Entry 6HLS (electron microscopy, 3.21 A resolution); this record covers chains A and B of the 12 polymer chains in the assembly.

[Chain A]
Protein: DNA-directed RNA polymerase I subunit RPA190
From: Saccharomyces cerevisiae (strain ATCC 204508 / S288c)
Notes: EC 2.7.7.6
Reference sequence: P10964 (RPA1_YEAST); numbering as in UniProt (aligned over 1-1664)
Chain sequence (1664 residues; row label = number of the first residue in the row):
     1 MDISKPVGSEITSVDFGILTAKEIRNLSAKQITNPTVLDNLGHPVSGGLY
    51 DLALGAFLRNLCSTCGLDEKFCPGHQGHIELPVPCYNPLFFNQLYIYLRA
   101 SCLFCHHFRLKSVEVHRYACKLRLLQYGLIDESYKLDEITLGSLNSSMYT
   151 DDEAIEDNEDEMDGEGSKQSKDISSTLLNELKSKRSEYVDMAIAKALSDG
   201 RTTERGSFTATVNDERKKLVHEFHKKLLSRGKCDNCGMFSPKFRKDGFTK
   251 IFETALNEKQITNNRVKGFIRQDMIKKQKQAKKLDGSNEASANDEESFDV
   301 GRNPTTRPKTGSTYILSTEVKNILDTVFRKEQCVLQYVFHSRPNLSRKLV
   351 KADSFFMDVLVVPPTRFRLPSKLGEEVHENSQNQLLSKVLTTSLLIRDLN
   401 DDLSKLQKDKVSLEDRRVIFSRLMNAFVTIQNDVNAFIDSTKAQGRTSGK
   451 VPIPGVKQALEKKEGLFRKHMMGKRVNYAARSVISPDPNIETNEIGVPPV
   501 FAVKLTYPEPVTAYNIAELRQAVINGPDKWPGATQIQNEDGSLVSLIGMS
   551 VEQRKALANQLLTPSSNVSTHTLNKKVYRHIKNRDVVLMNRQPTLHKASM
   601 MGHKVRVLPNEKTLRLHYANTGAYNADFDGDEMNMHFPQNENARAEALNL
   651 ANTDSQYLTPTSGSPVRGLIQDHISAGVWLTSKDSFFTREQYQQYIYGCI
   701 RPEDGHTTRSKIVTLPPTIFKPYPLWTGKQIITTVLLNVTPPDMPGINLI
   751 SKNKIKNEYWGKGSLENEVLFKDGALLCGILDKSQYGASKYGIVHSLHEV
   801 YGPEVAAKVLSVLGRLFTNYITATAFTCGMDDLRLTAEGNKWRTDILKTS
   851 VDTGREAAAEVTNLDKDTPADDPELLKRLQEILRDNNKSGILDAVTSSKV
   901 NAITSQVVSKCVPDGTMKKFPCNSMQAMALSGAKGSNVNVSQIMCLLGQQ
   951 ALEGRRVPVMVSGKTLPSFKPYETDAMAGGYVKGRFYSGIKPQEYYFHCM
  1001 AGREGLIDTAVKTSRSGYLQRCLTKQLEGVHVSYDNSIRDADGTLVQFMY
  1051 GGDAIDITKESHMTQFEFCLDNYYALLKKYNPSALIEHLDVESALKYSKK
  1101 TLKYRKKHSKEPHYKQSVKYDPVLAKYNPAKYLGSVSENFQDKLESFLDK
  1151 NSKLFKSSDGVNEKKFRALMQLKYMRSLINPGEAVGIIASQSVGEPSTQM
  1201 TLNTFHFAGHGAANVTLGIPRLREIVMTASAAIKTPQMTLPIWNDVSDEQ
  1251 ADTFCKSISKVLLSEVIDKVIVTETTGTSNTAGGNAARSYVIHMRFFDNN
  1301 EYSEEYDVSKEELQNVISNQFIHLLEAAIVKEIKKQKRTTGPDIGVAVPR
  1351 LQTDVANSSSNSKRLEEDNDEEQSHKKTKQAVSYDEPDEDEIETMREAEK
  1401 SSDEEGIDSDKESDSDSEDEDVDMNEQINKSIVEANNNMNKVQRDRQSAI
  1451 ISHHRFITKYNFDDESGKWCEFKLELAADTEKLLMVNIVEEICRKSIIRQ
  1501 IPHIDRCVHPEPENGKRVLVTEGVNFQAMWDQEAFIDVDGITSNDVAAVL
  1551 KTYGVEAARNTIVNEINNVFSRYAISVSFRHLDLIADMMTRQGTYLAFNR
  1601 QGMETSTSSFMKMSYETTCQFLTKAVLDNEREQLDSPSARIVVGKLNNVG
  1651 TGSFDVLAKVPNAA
Disordered / not traced: 141-174, 269-311, 372-378, 407-412, 444-450, 1011-1016, 1154-1159, 1201-1213, 1278-1286, 1339-1439, 1664
Bound ions: Zn2+ site 1: Cys62, Cys65, Cys72, His75; Zn2+ site 2: Cys102, Cys105, Cys233, Cys236
UniProt features mapped onto this chain:
  - region: Pro992 to Glu1004 (Bridging helix)
  - binding site (Zn(2+)): Cys62, Cys65, Cys72, His75, Cys102, Cys105, Cys233, Cys236
  - binding site (Mg(2+)): Asp627, Asp629, Asp631
  - modified residue (Phosphoserine): Ser889, Ser1636

[Chain B]
Protein: DNA-directed RNA polymerase I subunit RPA135
From: Saccharomyces cerevisiae (strain ATCC 204508 / S288c)
Notes: EC 2.7.7.6
Reference sequence: P22138 (RPA2_YEAST); numbering as in UniProt (aligned over 1-1203)
Chain sequence (1203 residues; numbered 1 to 1203; the number before each row is that of its first residue):
     1 MSKVIKPPGQARTADFRTLERESRFINPPKDKSAFPLLQEAVQPHIGSFN
    51 ALTEGPDGGLLNLGVKDIGEKVIFDGKPLNSEDEISNSGYLGNKLSVSVE
   101 QVSIAKPMSNDGVSSAVERKVYPSESRQRLTSYRGKLLLKLKWSVNNGEE
   151 NLFEVRDCGGLPVMLQSNRCHLNKMSPYELVQHKEESDEIGGYFIVNGIE
   201 KLIRMLIVQRRNHPMAIIRPSFANRGASYSHYGIQIRSVRPDQTSQTNVL
   251 HYLNDGQVTFRFSWRKNEYLVPVVMILKALCHTSDREIFDGIIGNDVKDS
   301 FLTDRLELLLRGFKKRYPHLQNRTQVLQYLGDKFRVVFQASPDQSDLEVG
   351 QEVLDRIVLVHLGKDGSQDKFRMLLFMIRKLYSLVAGECSPDNPDATQHQ
   401 EVLLGGFLYGMILKEKIDEYLQNIIAQVRMDINRGMAINFKDKRYMSRVL
   451 MRVNENIGSKMQYFLSTGNLVSQSGLDLQQVSGYTVVAEKINFYRFISHF
   501 RMVHRGSFFAQLKTTTVRKLLPESWGFLCPVHTPDGSPCGLLNHFAHKCR
   551 ISTQQSDVSRIPSILYSLGVAPASHTFAAGPSLCCVQIDGKIIGWVSHEQ
   601 GKIIADTLRYWKVEGKTPGLPIDLEIGYVPPSTRGQYPGLYLFGGHSRML
   651 RPVRYLPLDKEDIVGPFEQVYMNIAVTPQEIQNNVHTHVEFTPTNILSIL
   701 ANLTPFSDFNQSPRNMYQCQMGKQTMGTPGVALCHRSDNKLYRLQTGQTP
   751 IVKANLYDDYGMDNFPNGFNAVVAVISYTGYDMDDAMIINKSADERGFGY
   801 GTMYKTEKVDLALNRNRGDPITQHFGFGNDEWPKEWLEKLDEDGLPYIGT
   851 YVEEGDPICAYFDDTLNKTKIKTYHSSEPAYIEEVNLIGDESNKFQELQT
   901 VSIKYRIRRTPQIGDKFSSRHGQKGVCSRKWPTIDMPFSETGIQPDIIIN
   951 PHAFPSRMTIGMFVESLAGKAGALHGIAQDSTPWIFNEDDTPADYFGEQL
  1001 AKAGYNYHGNEPMYSGATGEELRADIYVGVVYYQRLRHMVNDKFQVRSTG
  1051 PVNSLTMQPVKGRKRHGGIRVGEMERDALIGHGTSFLLQDRLLNSSDYTQ
  1101 ASVCRECGSILTTQQSVPRIGSISTVCCRRCSMRFEDAKKLLTKSEDGEK
  1151 IFIDDSQIWEDGQGNKFVGGNETTTVAIPFVLKYLDSELSAMGIRLRYNV
  1201 EPK
Disordered / not traced: 1-9, 79-88, 112-115, 1039-1042, 1140-1152
Bound ions: Zn2+: Cys1104, Cys1107, Cys1128
UniProt features mapped onto this chain:
  - zinc finger: Cys1104 to Cys1131 (C4-type)
  - modified residue: Ser2 (N-acetylserine), Ser81 (Phosphoserine), Ser1156 (Phosphoserine)
  - mutagenesis: Cys1104 (C1104A: No effect; when associated with A-1107; A-1128 and A-1131), Cys1107 (C1107A: Lethal. Abolishes recruitment of RPA1 to Pol I. No effect; when associated with A-1104; A-1128 and A-1131), Cys1127 (C1127R: Responsible of suppression of RPA190-5 and RPA190-1 mutations), Cys1128 (C1128A: No effect; when associated with A-1104; A-1107 and A-1131), Cys1131 (C1131A: No effect; when associated with A-1104; A-1107 and A-1128)

[How chain A and chain B interact]
Pairs across the interface (375; chain A residue first):
  Met1(A) with Asn1094(B), hydrogen bond (backbone-backbone); Tyr1098(B)
  Lys5(A) with Gln1100(B), hydrogen bond (backbone-side chain)
  Pro6(A) with Gln1100(B), hydrogen bond (backbone-side chain)
  Val7(A) with Thr1175(B); Val1176(B), hydrophobic; Ala1177(B)
  Ser9(A) with Thr1174(B), hydrogen bond; Val1176(B); Val1200(B); Pro1202(B)
  Glu10(A) with Val1200(B); Glu1201(B), hydrogen bond (backbone-backbone)
  Ile11(A) with Val1176(B), hydrophobic; Ile1178(B), hydrophobic; Asn1199(B)
  Thr12(A) with Asn1199(B), hydrogen bond (backbone-backbone); Glu1201(B), hydrogen bond
  Ser13(A) with Arg1197(B); Asn1199(B), hydrogen bond (backbone-side chain)
  Val14(A) with Arg1197(B); Tyr1198(B), hydrophobic
  Asp15(A) with Arg1195(B); Leu1196(B); Arg1197(B), hydrogen bond (backbone-backbone)
  Phe16(A) with Arg1195(B); Leu1196(B), hydrophobic
  Gly17(A) with Ile1194(B); Arg1195(B), hydrogen bond (backbone-backbone)
  Ile18(A) with Gly1193(B)
  Leu19(A) with Gly1193(B), hydrogen bond (backbone-backbone); Ile1194(B); Arg1195(B)
  Glu23(A) with Arg1195(B), salt bridge
  Asn26(A) with Arg1129(B); Arg1130(B), hydrogen bond (side chain-backbone); Ser1132(B), hydrogen bond (side chain-backbone)
  Leu27(A) with Thr1112(B); Arg1129(B); Arg1130(B)
  Ser28(A) with Arg1129(B), hydrogen bond (backbone-side chain)
  Ala29(A) with Arg1129(B)
  Ala53(A) with Gln1163(B)
  Ser63(A) with Gly1162(B); Gln1163(B), hydrogen bond (backbone-side chain)
  Thr64(A) with Val1117(B); Arg1129(B); Asp1161(B); Gly1162(B), hydrogen bond (backbone-backbone)
  Cys65(A) with Gln1114(B); Gln1115(B); Val1117(B)
  His75(A) with Gln1114(B)
  Gln76(A) with Leu1111(B); Ser1190(B), hydrogen bond
  Asn87(A) with Met1192(B), hydrogen bond (side chain-backbone)
  Leu89(A) with Met1192(B), hydrophobic
  Met357(A) with Ala1191(B); Met1192(B)
  Val361(A) with Ser1190(B); Ala1191(B)
  Pro363(A) with Ser1187(B)
  Pro364(A) with Ser1187(B)
  Arg366(A) with Met1057(B), hydrogen bond; Phe1180(B)
  Phe367(A) with Leu1055(B); Phe1180(B), hydrophobic; Tyr1184(B), hydrophobic; Ser1187(B)
  Gln382(A) with Glu1188(B), hydrogen bond
  Ile438(A) with Met1192(B), hydrophobic
  Val456(A) with Glu1188(B); Met1192(B), hydrophobic
  Lys457(A) with Met1192(B)
  Leu460(A) with Leu1185(B), hydrophobic; Met1192(B), hydrophobic
  Leu466(A) with Tyr1184(B), hydrophobic
  Phe467(A) with Leu1185(B), hydrophobic
  Arg468(A) with Arg1070(B), hydrogen bond (backbone-side chain); Glu1073(B), salt bridge
  Lys469(A) with Arg1070(B)
  His470(A) with Thr1056(B); Gln1058(B), hydrogen bond (backbone-side chain); Val1181(B)
  Met471(A) with Leu1092(B); Val1181(B); Leu1185(B), hydrophobic
  Met472(A) with Gly1072(B); Glu1073(B); Arg1076(B); Leu1092(B)
  Gly473(A) with Arg1070(B); Val1071(B); Gly1072(B)
  Lys474(A) with Gln1058(B); Arg1070(B); Val1071(B), hydrogen bond (backbone-backbone); Leu1092(B), hydrogen bond (side chain-backbone); Ser1096(B); Asp1097(B)
  Arg475(A) with Gln1058(B); Pro1059(B); Lys1061(B); Gly1068(B), hydrogen bond (side chain-backbone); Ile1069(B); Arg1070(B); Ser1096(B)
  Val476(A) with Pro1059(B); Gly1068(B); Ile1069(B), hydrogen bond (backbone-backbone); Val1071(B), hydrophobic; Arg1091(B); Ser1095(B)
  Asn477(A) with Arg1047(B), hydrogen bond; Ser1048(B); Pro1059(B); Arg1091(B), hydrogen bond (backbone-side chain); Ser1095(B), hydrogen bond (backbone-backbone)
  Tyr478(A) with Arg1047(B), hydrogen bond (backbone-backbone); Ser1048(B), hydrogen bond (backbone-backbone); Thr1049(B); Arg1091(B)
  Ala479(A) with Val1046(B); Arg1047(B), hydrogen bond (backbone-backbone); Ile1069(B), hydrophobic; Arg1091(B)
  Ala480(A) with Gln1045(B); Ile1069(B)
  Arg481(A) with Phe1044(B); Gln1045(B), hydrogen bond (backbone-backbone)
  Pro486(A) with Tyr781(B); Ser928(B)
  Asp487(A) with Tyr781(B), hydrogen bond
  Pro488(A) with Gly780(B); Tyr781(B)
  Asn489(A) with Tyr781(B)
  Val500(A) with Phe1044(B), hydrophobic
  Phe501(A) with Phe1044(B), hydrophobic; Val1046(B), hydrophobic
  Lys504(A) with Val1046(B); Ser1048(B)
  Leu505(A) with Arg1047(B)
  Leu588(A) with Leu1087(B), hydrophobic
  Asn590(A) with Glu1075(B)
  Gln592(A) with Glu1075(B), hydrogen bond
  Thr594(A) with Met1074(B); Glu1075(B); Ala1078(B)
  Leu595(A) with Met1074(B), hydrophobic
  Lys597(A) with Ala1078(B); Gly1081(B); His1082(B), hydrogen bond (backbone-side chain)
  Met600(A) with Glu1075(B); Leu1079(B), hydrophobic; His1082(B), hydrogen bond (backbone-side chain)
  Glu611(A) with Arg929(B), salt bridge
  Thr613(A) with Ile913(B)
  Arg615(A) with Ser928(B), hydrogen bond (side chain-backbone)
  Tyr618(A) with Gly780(B), hydrogen bond (side chain-backbone); Tyr781(B); Asp782(B); Met783(B)
  Thr621(A) with Asp784(B)
  Asp627(A) with Asp785(B)
  Phe628(A) with Asp784(B); Val926(B)
  Asp629(A) with Asp785(B)
  Gly630(A) with Val926(B)
  Glu632(A) with Lys1043(B)
  Asn634(A) with Ile1069(B)
  His636(A) with Ile1069(B); Val1071(B); Arg1091(B)
  Phe637(A) with Arg1091(B), hydrogen bond (backbone-side chain)
  Pro638(A) with Asp1090(B)
  Gln639(A) with Asp1090(B), hydrogen bond (backbone-side chain)
  Asn640(A) with Asp1090(B)
  Asn642(A) with Phe1086(B)
  Ala643(A) with Phe1086(B); Leu1087(B); Asp1090(B)
  Glu646(A) with Thr1084(B), hydrogen bond; Ser1085(B); Phe1086(B), hydrogen bond (side chain-backbone); Leu1087(B), hydrogen bond (side chain-backbone)
  Leu650(A) with His1082(B); Gly1083(B); Thr1084(B)
  Ala651(A) with His1082(B)
  Gln656(A) with His1082(B), hydrogen bond
  Ile670(A) with Asp784(B)
  Gln671(A) with Met783(B); Asp784(B), hydrogen bond; Asn950(B); His952(B), hydrogen bond (backbone-side chain)
  Asp672(A) with Ser777(B), hydrogen bond; Met783(B); Asn950(B); His952(B), salt bridge
  His673(A) with Met783(B)
  Ser675(A) with His952(B), hydrogen bond
  Trp679(A) with Arg1023(B)
  Ile821(A) with Ser777(B); Tyr778(B)
  Thr822(A) with Tyr778(B); Ser1015(B)
  Ala823(A) with Thr1018(B); Leu1022(B)
  Thr824(A) with Arg1023(B)
  Ala825(A) with Ile776(B), hydrophobic; Ser777(B); Leu1022(B), hydrophobic; Arg1023(B), hydrogen bond (backbone-side chain)
  Phe826(A) with Ile776(B); Ser777(B), hydrogen bond (backbone-backbone); Pro951(B); His952(B)
  Thr827(A) with Val775(B), hydrogen bond (side chain-backbone); Asp1025(B); Ile1026(B); Tyr1027(B), hydrogen bond (side chain-backbone)
  Cys828(A) with Val775(B); Pro951(B), hydrophobic; Phe963(B); Tyr1027(B)
  Gly829(A) with Tyr1027(B)
  Met830(A) with Phe963(B), hydrophobic; Ala993(B), hydrophobic; Tyr1027(B)
  Asp831(A) with His1008(B), salt bridge
  Leu833(A) with Ile960(B), hydrophobic; Phe963(B), hydrophobic
  Arg834(A) with Ala993(B); Asp994(B), salt bridge; His1008(B)
  Arg843(A) with Glu988(B), salt bridge
  Gln880(A) with Ser632(B); Thr633(B), hydrogen bond (side chain-backbone)
  Arg884(A) with Ser632(B); Thr633(B), hydrogen bond (side chain-backbone); Arg634(B), hydrogen bond (side chain-backbone); Gly635(B)
  Met917(A) with His1008(B)
  Met925(A) with Pro955(B), hydrophobic
  Met928(A) with Pro951(B); His952(B), hydrogen bond; Pro955(B), hydrophobic
  Ala933(A) with His952(B)
  Lys934(A) with His952(B); Pro955(B); Ser956(B)
  Asn939(A) with Pro955(B); Met958(B)
  Gln942(A) with Met958(B)
  Ile943(A) with Met958(B), hydrophobic; Ile960(B), hydrophobic
  Pro958(A) with Pro522(B)
  Met960(A) with Pro522(B); Glu523(B); Val670(B)
  Val961(A) with Gln636(B); Tyr671(B)
  Ser962(A) with Val670(B); Tyr671(B)
  Lys964(A) with Val670(B), hydrogen bond (side chain-backbone); Tyr671(B); Met672(B); Asn673(B)
  Thr965(A) with Pro522(B)
  Leu966(A) with Trp525(B), hydrophobic
  Pro967(A) with Trp525(B), hydrophobic; Gln669(B); Asn673(B); Ile674(B), hydrogen bond (backbone-backbone)
  Ser968(A) with Ile674(B); His686(B), hydrogen bond (backbone-side chain)
  Phe969(A) with Asn673(B)
  Lys970(A) with Gln682(B)
  Pro971(A) with Asn673(B)
  Arg985(A) with Glu988(B), salt bridge
  Phe986(A) with Phe709(B); Asn710(B); Gln711(B); Met958(B), hydrophobic; Ile960(B)
  Tyr987(A) with Thr991(B); Ala993(B)
  Ser988(A) with Phe709(B); Asn987(B); Glu988(B)
  Gly989(A) with Asp708(B); Phe709(B)
  Ile990(A) with Asp708(B), hydrogen bond (backbone-backbone); Trp984(B), hydrogen bond (backbone-side chain)
  Lys991(A) with Trp984(B)
  Pro992(A) with Trp525(B); Val676(B), hydrophobic; Pro693(B), hydrophobic; Trp984(B)
  Gln993(A) with Val676(B); Glu680(B), hydrogen bond
  Tyr995(A) with Val531(B); Ser707(B), hydrogen bond; Asn715(B), hydrogen bond; Trp984(B), hydrophobic
  Tyr996(A) with Leu520(B); Leu521(B), hydrogen bond (side chain-backbone); Pro522(B), hydrophobic; Ser524(B); Trp525(B), hydrophobic; Pro530(B), hydrophobic
  His998(A) with Gln711(B); Ser712(B), hydrogen bond (side chain-backbone)
  Cys999(A) with Leu520(B); Pro530(B), hydrophobic; Val531(B), hydrophobic; Ser712(B), hydrogen bond; Met716(B)
  Met1000(A) with Leu520(B)
  Gly1002(A) with Pro713(B)
  Arg1003(A) with Arg518(B); Lys519(B), hydrogen bond (side chain-backbone); Leu520(B); Cys529(B); Pro530(B), hydrogen bond (side chain-backbone); Thr533(B), hydrogen bond; Met716(B)
  Leu1006(A) with Asp535(B); Met716(B), hydrophobic; Tyr717(B)
  Ile1007(A) with Thr515(B); Arg518(B)
  Ala1010(A) with Gly536(B)
  Arg1021(A) with Glu1073(B), salt bridge
  Thr1024(A) with Asp1077(B), hydrogen bond
  Lys1025(A) with Arg1076(B)
  Glu1028(A) with Arg1076(B), salt bridge; Ile1080(B)
  Ala1184(A) with Ile1080(B)
  Ile1187(A) with Asp1077(B); Ile1080(B), hydrophobic; Gly1081(B)
  Ile1188(A) with Gly1081(B)
  Gln1191(A) with Asp1077(B), hydrogen bond (side chain-backbone); Ala1078(B)
  Gln1336(A) with Lys315(B)
  Lys1482(A) with Asp304(B), salt bridge; Glu307(B); Leu308(B)
  Leu1484(A) with Arg305(B)
  Asn1487(A) with Arg305(B), hydrogen bond
  Cys1619(A) with Met1192(B), hydrophobic
  Leu1622(A) with Ile1194(B), hydrophobic
  Val1626(A) with Ile1194(B), hydrophobic
  Arg1631(A) with Asn1199(B)
  Ile1641(A) with Arg1076(B); Leu1088(B), hydrophobic
  Val1642(A) with Pro1179(B); Leu1182(B)
  Val1643(A) with Pro1179(B); Leu1182(B), hydrophobic
  Gly1644(A) with Leu1093(B); Pro1179(B)
  Leu1646(A) with Ser1085(B); Phe1086(B), hydrophobic; Gln1089(B)
  Asn1647(A) with Ile1080(B); Ser1085(B), hydrogen bond (backbone-side chain)
  Val1649(A) with Gly1083(B); Ser1085(B)
  Gly1650(A) with Gly1083(B)
  Thr1651(A) with Gly1083(B), hydrogen bond (side chain-backbone); Ser1085(B); Phe1086(B)
  Gly1652(A) with Ser1085(B)
Also at the interface, not in a pair above, chain A (202 interface residues in all): Gly8, Gly66, Leu67, Phe90, Leu360, Phe437, Ala459, Ser482, Ser485, Pro593, Ala598, Lys612, Ala626, Ala647, Thr818, Gly935, Glu953, Lys983, Gly1017, Glu1332, Glu1481, Pro1637, Lys1645
Also at the interface, not in a pair above, chain B (186 interface residues in all): Asn254, Asp255, Ser390, Gln398, Cys539, Gly540, Leu697, Thr779, Ala786, Gln912, Phe954, Val964, Leu967, Asn1010, Ala1017, Glu1020, Ala1024, Ser1054, Val1060, Lys1183, Asp1186, Leu1189

[Summary]
202 residues of chain A and 186 residues of chain B are in contact; the contacts include 76 hydrogen bonds and
11 salt bridges. Polar contacts include Glu23(A)-Arg1195(B), Arg468(A)-Glu1073(B) and Glu611(A)-Arg929(B).
Chain A is DNA-directed RNA polymerase I subunit RPA190 and chain B is DNA-directed RNA polymerase I subunit
RPA135, both from Saccharomyces cerevisiae (strain ATCC 204508 / S288c); the structure, Yeast apo RNA
polymerase I*, was determined by electron microscopy, deposited together with 6HKO, 6HLQ and 6HLR.
